PDB entry 1JEY | X-ray diffraction, 2.50 A resolution | chains C and B of the 4 polymer chains in the assembly

# Chain C
Molecule: 21-nt DNA strand
Sequence (21 nucleotides; each row starts with the number of its first residue):
     1 GTTTTTAGTTTATTGGGCGCG
Not modelled in the structure: 19-21

# Chain B
Protein: Ku80
From: Homo sapiens
UniProtKB: P13010 (KU86_HUMAN); residues 1-565 here correspond to UniProt positions 0-564 (UniProt number = residue number - 1)
Sequence (565 residues; numbered 1 to 565; the number before each row is that of its first residue):
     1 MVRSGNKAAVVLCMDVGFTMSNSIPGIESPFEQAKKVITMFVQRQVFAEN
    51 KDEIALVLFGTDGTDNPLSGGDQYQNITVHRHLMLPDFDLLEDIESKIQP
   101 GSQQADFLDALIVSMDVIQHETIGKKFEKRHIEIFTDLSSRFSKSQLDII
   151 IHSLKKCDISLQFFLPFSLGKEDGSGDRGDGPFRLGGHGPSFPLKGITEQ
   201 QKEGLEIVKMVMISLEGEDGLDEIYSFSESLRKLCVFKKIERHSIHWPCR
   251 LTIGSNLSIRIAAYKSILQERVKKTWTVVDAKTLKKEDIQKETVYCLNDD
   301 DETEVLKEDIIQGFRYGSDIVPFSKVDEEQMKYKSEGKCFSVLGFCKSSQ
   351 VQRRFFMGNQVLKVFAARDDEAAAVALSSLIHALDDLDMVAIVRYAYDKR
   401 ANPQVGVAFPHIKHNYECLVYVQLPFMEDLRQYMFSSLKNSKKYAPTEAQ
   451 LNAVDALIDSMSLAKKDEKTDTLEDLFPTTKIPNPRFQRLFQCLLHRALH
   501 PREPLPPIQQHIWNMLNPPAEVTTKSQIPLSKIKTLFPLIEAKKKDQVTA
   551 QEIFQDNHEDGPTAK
Not modelled in the structure: 1-5, 171-180, 546-565

# Chain C / chain B interface
Pairs across the interface (12; chain C residue first):
  DT5(C) - Arg431(B)  salt bridge to the phosphate
  DG8(C) - Arg486(B)  salt bridge to the phosphate
  DT9(C) - Thr275(B)  phosphate contact
  DT9(C) - Trp276(B)  hydrogen bond to the phosphate
  DT13(C) - Arg400(B)  hydrogen bond to the base
  DT14(C) - Asp398(B)  phosphate contact
  DT14(C) - Lys399(B)  salt bridge to the phosphate
  DT14(C) - Arg400(B)  sugar contact
  DG15(C) - Lys338(B)  hydrogen bond to the phosphate
  DG15(C) - Asp398(B)  phosphate contact
  DG15(C) - Lys399(B)  hydrogen bond to the phosphate
  DG16(C) - Lys338(B)  salt bridge to the phosphate
Other interface residues (no listed pair), chain C (8 interface residues in all): DA12
Other interface residues (no listed pair), chain B (11 interface residues in all): Pro248, Arg250, Lys274

# In short
8 residues of chain C and 11 residues of chain B are in contact; the contacts include 4 hydrogen bonds and 4
salt bridges. Polar contacts include DT13(C)-Arg400(B), DT9(C)-Trp276(B) and DG15(C)-Lys338(B).
Here chain C is a 21-nt DNA strand and chain B is Ku80 (Homo sapiens). Entry 1JEY (Crystal Structure of the Ku
heterodimer bound to DNA) was determined by X-ray diffraction (same publication as 1JEQ).
